Entry 2BG9 (electron microscopy, 4.00 A resolution); this record covers chains A and E of the 5 polymer chains in the assembly.

Chain A:
Protein: Acetylcholine receptor protein, alpha chain
Organism: Torpedo marmorata
UniProtKB: P02711 (ACHA_TORMA); residues 1-437 here correspond to UniProt positions 25-461 (UniProt number = residue number + 24)
Chain sequence (370 residues; each row starts with the number of its first residue; note: 67 numbers in that range are skipped by the numbering (no residue carries them; nothing is unmodelled there)):
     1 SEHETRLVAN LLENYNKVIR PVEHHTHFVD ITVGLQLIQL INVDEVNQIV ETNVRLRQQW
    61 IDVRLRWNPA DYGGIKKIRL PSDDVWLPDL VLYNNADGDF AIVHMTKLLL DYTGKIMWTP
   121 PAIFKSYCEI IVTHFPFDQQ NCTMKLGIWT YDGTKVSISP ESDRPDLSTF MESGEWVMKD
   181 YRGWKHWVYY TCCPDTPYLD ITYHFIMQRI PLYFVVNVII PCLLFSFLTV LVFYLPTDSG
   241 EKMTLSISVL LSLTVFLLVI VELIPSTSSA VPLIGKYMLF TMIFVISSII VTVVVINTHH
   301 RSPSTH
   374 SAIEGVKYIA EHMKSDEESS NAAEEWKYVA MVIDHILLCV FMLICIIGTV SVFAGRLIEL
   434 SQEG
Disulfide bonds: C128-C142, C192-C193
Swiss-Prot annotation at these positions:
  - glycosylation: N141 (N-linked (GlcNAc...) asparagine)
Reported in the primary citation:
  - contacts within the chain: K145-D200 (salt bridge)
  - conformationally variable residues (loop rearrangement): C192

Chain E:
Protein: Acetylcholine receptor protein, gamma chain
Organism: Torpedo marmorata
UniProtKB: Q6S3H9 (Q6S3H9); aligned in 3 segments with insertions or deletions, so no single offset holds: 1-164 ~ UniProt 18-181; 172-314 ~ UniProt 189-332; 414-476 ~ UniProt 432-493
Chain sequence (370 residues; each row starts with the number of its first residue; note: 106 numbers in that range are skipped by the numbering (no residue carries them; nothing is unmodelled there)):
     1 NEEGRLIEKL LGDYDKRIKP AKTLDHVIDV TLKLTLTNLI SLNEKEEALT TNVWIEIQWN
    61 DYRLSWNTSE YEGIDLVRIP SELLWLPDVV LENNVDGQFE VAYYANVLVY NDGSMYWLPP
   121 AIYRSTCPIA VTYFPFDWQN CSLVFRSQTY NAHEVNLQLS AEEG
   172 IDPEDFTENG EWTIRHRPAK KNYNWQLTKD DIDFQEIIFF LIIQRKPLFY IINIIAPCVL
   232 ISSLVVLVYF LPAQAGGQKC TLSISVLLAQ TIFLFLIAQK VPETSLNVPL IGKYLIFVMF
   292 VSLVIVTNCV IVLNVSLRTP NTH
   414 SCVEACNFIA KSTKEQNDSG SENENWVLIG KVIDKACFWI ALLLFSLGTL AIFLTGHLNQ
   474 VPE
Disulfide bonds: C127-C141

How chain A and chain E interact:
Contacting residue pairs (50):
  V18(A) with P80(E), hydrophobic
  Y127(A) with N38(E), hydrogen bond
  I131(A) with E179(E)
  W149(A) with L118(E); P119(E), hydrophobic; P120(E)
  T150(A) with R78(E), hydrogen bond (backbone-side chain); N106(E)
  Y151(A) with R78(E); N106(E), hydrogen bond
  D152(A) with R78(E), salt bridge
  K155(A) with I74(E); L76(E); R78(E)
  M243(A) with Q249(E); K250(E)
  T244(A) with Q249(E)
  I247(A) with L253(E), hydrophobic; S256(E); V257(E), hydrophobic
  L251(A) with S256(E); V257(E); A260(E), hydrophobic; F264(E)
  T254(A) with F264(E)
  V255(A) with F264(E), hydrophobic
  L258(A) with F264(E), hydrophobic
  E262(A) with L267(E); K271(E), salt bridge
  I289(A) with L231(E), hydrophobic
  V293(A) with S234(E); L238(E), hydrophobic
  N297(A) with Q245(E), hydrogen bond
  H300(A) with L242(E); Q245(E); A246(E); L253(E)
  R301(A) with Q245(E)
  S302(A) with Q245(E)
  P303(A) with A244(E); Q245(E)
  S304(A) with G247(E)
  H306(A) with G247(E); Q249(E); K250(E)
  I376(A) with V416(E), hydrophobic
  V379(A) with N420(E)
  I382(A) with K424(E)
  A383(A) with K427(E)
  M386(A) with K427(E)
Interface residues without a listed pair, chain A (36 interface residues in all): R20, V46, V132, V261, I286, T305
Interface residues without a listed pair, chain E (38 interface residues in all): T178, N180, N224, A227, G248, I263, Q270
From the paper, about this interface:
  - pairs named by the authors: E262(A)-K271(E)

In short:
36 residues of chain A and 38 residues of chain E are in contact, with 4 hydrogen bonds and 2 salt bridges.
Polar contacts include D152(A)-R78(E), E262(A)-K271(E) and Y127(A)-N38(E). The authors report a contact
between E262(A) and K271(E). From the paper: conformational variability at C192(A); contacts within the chain
involving K145(A) and D200(A).
Here chain A is Acetylcholine receptor protein, alpha chain and chain E is Acetylcholine receptor protein,
gamma chain, both from Torpedo marmorata. Entry 2BG9 (Refined structure of the nicotinic acetylcholine
receptor at 4A resolution) was determined by electron microscopy.
